1ENS - chains A and B; structure by X-ray diffraction, 2.80 A resolution.

# Chain A (and B)
Protein: Concanavalin A
Organism: Canavalia ensiformis
Notes: chain B of this document is another copy of the same molecule, construct and numbering; everything in this record applies to it too
UniProt: P02866 (CONA_CANEN); residues 119-237 here correspond to UniProt positions 30-148 (UniProt number = residue number - 89)
Chain sequence (237 residues; numbered 1 to 237; the number before each row is that of its first residue):
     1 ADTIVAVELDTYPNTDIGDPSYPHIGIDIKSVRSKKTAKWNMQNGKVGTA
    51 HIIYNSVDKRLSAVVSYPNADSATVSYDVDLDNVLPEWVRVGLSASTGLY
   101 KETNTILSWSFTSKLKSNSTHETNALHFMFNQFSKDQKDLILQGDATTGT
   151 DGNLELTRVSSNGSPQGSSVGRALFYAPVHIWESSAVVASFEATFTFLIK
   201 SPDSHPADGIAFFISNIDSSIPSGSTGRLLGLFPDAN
Not modelled in the structure: 15-21, 162-166 (chain B: 16-20, 161-167)
Differences from the reference sequence: conflict Asp151 (Glu62 in P02866), Glu155 (Arg66 in P02866)
Bound ions: Co2+ near Glu8 (its only coordinating residue here)

# Interface between chain A and chain B
Residue-residue contacts (45; chain A residue first):
  Trp88(A) - Asp136(B)  hydrogen bond (side chain-backbone)
  Trp88(A) - Gln137(B)
  Trp88(A) - Lys138(B)
  Trp88(A) - Asp139(B)
  Arg90(A) - Tyr176(B)
  Ser117(A) - Gln132(B)  hydrogen bond
  His121(A) - Asn131(B)  hydrogen bond (backbone-side chain)
  Thr123(A) - Asn131(B)  hydrogen bond (backbone-side chain)
  Asn124(A) - Met129(B)
  Asn124(A) - Phe130(B)
  Asn124(A) - Asn131(B)  hydrogen bond (side chain-backbone)
  Asn124(A) - Gln132(B)  hydrogen bond (side chain-backbone)
  Ala125(A) - His127(B)
  Ala125(A) - Phe128(B)
  Ala125(A) - Met129(B)  hydrogen bond (backbone-backbone)
  Leu126(A) - Leu126(B)  hydrophobic
  Leu126(A) - His127(B)
  His127(A) - Ala125(B)
  His127(A) - Leu126(B)
  His127(A) - His127(B)  hydrogen bond (backbone-backbone)
  Phe128(A) - Ala125(B)
  Met129(A) - Thr123(B)
  Met129(A) - Asn124(B)
  Met129(A) - Ala125(B)  hydrogen bond (backbone-backbone)
  Phe130(A) - Asn124(B)
  Asn131(A) - His121(B)  hydrogen bond (side chain-backbone)
  Asn131(A) - Thr123(B)  hydrogen bond (side chain-backbone)
  Asn131(A) - Asn124(B)  hydrogen bond (backbone-side chain)
  Gln132(A) - Ser117(B)  hydrogen bond
  Gln132(A) - Asn124(B)  hydrogen bond (backbone-side chain)
  Gln132(A) - Glu183(B)  hydrogen bond
  Asp136(A) - Trp88(B)  hydrogen bond (backbone-side chain)
  Gln137(A) - Trp88(B)
  Lys138(A) - Trp88(B)
  Asp139(A) - Trp88(B)
  Asp139(A) - Pro178(B)
  Tyr176(A) - Arg90(B)
  Tyr176(A) - Tyr176(B)  hydrophobic
  Tyr176(A) - Ala177(B)  hydrophobic
  Tyr176(A) - Pro178(B)
  Ala177(A) - Tyr176(B)  hydrophobic
  Ala177(A) - Ala177(B)  hydrophobic
  Pro178(A) - Asp139(B)
  Pro178(A) - Tyr176(B)
  Glu183(A) - Gln132(B)  hydrogen bond
Also at the interface, not in a pair above, chain A (26 interface residues in all): Glu122, Ser134, Phe175, His180
Also at the interface, not in a pair above, chain B (26 interface residues in all): Glu122, Ser134, Phe175, His180

# Summary
The chain A/chain B interface involves 26 residues from each chain; the contacts include 17 hydrogen bonds.
Among the polar pairs are Trp88(A)-Asp136(B), Ser117(A)-Gln132(B) and His121(A)-Asn131(B).
Both chains are Concanavalin A (Canavalia ensiformis). Entry 1ENS (Crystals of demetallized concanavalin A
soaked with cobalt having A cobalt ion bound in the S1 ...) was determined by X-ray diffraction, deposited
together with 1CES, 1ENQ and 1ENR.
